1M1A - chains J and E of the 10 polymer chains in the assembly; structure by X-ray diffraction, 2.65 A resolution.

# Chain J
Molecule: Palindromic 146 Base Pair DNA Fragment
Sequence (146 nucleotides; each row starts with the number of its first residue):
   147 ATCAATATCCACCTGCAGATTCTACCAAAAGTGTATTTGGAAACTGCTCC
   197 ATCAAAAGGCATGTTCAGCGGAATTCCGCTGAACATGCCTTTTGATGGAG
   247 CAGTTTCCAAATACACTTTTGGTAGAATCTGCAGGTGGATATTGAT
Residues lining bound ligands: gamma-amino-butanoic acid / beta-alanine / 3-amino-(dimethylpropylamine) / IMT / 4-amino-(1-methylpyrrole)-2-carboxylic acid: DT282, DG283, DG284, DA285, DT286, DA287, DT288

# Chain E
Molecule: Histone H3.3C
From: Xenopus laevis
Reference sequence: P02302 (H3C_XENLA); residues 601-735 here correspond to UniProt positions 2-136 (UniProt number = residue number - 599)
Chain sequence (135 residues; each row starts with the number of its first residue):
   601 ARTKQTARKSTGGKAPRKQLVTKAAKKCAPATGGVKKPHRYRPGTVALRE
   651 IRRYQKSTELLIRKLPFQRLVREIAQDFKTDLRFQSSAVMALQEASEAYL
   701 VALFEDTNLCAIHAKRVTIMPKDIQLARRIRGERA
Disordered / not traced: 601-637
Sequence notes: conflict Ser-686 (Arg87 in P02302)
Curated features (UniProtKB/Swiss-Prot):
  - modified residue: Arg-602 (Asymmetric dimethylarginine), Thr-603 (Phosphothreonine), Lys-604 (Allysine), Gln-605 (5-glutamyl dopamine), Thr-606 (Phosphothreonine), Lys-609 (N6-(2-hydroxyisobutyryl)lysine), Ser-610 (ADP-ribosylserine), Thr-611 (Phosphothreonine), Lys-614 (N6-(2-hydroxyisobutyryl)lysine), Arg-617 (Asymmetric dimethylarginine), Lys-618 (N6-(2-hydroxyisobutyryl)lysine), Lys-623 (N6-(2-hydroxyisobutyryl)lysine), Lys-627 (N6-(2-hydroxyisobutyryl)lysine), Lys-636 (N6-(2-hydroxyisobutyryl)lysine), Tyr-641 (Phosphotyrosine), Lys-656 (N6-(2-hydroxyisobutyryl)lysine), Ser-657 (Phosphoserine), Lys-664 (N6-(2-hydroxyisobutyryl)lysine), Lys-679 (N6-(2-hydroxyisobutyryl)lysine), Thr-680 (Phosphothreonine) and 2 more in UniProt
Bound ions: Mn2+ near Asp-677 (its only coordinating residue here)

# How chain J and chain E interact
Contacting residue pairs (22; chain J residue first):
  DT194(J) / Arg-683(E)  hydrogen bond to the base
  DC195(J) / Arg-683(E)  hydrogen bond to the sugar
  DC195(J) / Phe-684(E)  sugar contact
  DC195(J) / Gln-685(E)  phosphate contact
  DC196(J) / Arg-672(E)  salt bridge to the phosphate
  DC196(J) / Arg-683(E)  phosphate contact
  DC196(J) / Phe-684(E)  hydrogen bond to the phosphate
  DG205(J) / Arg-663(E)  sugar contact
  DC206(J) / Arg-663(E)  salt bridge to the phosphate
  DT211(J) / Arg-640(E)  base contact
  DA213(J) / Pro-643(E)  phosphate contact
  DG214(J) / Arg-642(E)  salt bridge to the phosphate
  DG214(J) / Pro-643(E)  sugar contact
  DC215(J) / Thr-718(E)  phosphate contact
  DG216(J) / Arg-716(E)  phosphate contact
  DG216(J) / Val-717(E)  hydrogen bond to the phosphate
  DG216(J) / Thr-718(E)  hydrogen bond to the phosphate
  DG217(J) / Arg-716(E)  phosphate contact
  DG290(J) / His-639(E)  hydrogen bond to the sugar
  DG290(J) / Arg-640(E)  sugar contact
  DG290(J) / Arg-642(E)  salt bridge to the phosphate
  DG290(J) / Thr-645(E)  phosphate contact
Other interface residues (no listed pair), chain E (17 interface residues in all): Tyr-641, Ser-686, Lys-715, Met-720

# Summary
12 residues of chain J face 17 of chain E across their interface; the contacts include 6 hydrogen bonds and 4
salt bridges. Among the polar pairs are DT194(J)/Arg-683(E), DC195(J)/Arg-683(E) and DG290(J)/His-639(E).
Here chain J is Palindromic 146 Base Pair DNA Fragment and chain E is Histone H3.3C (Xenopus laevis). Entry
1M1A (Ligand binding alters the structure and dynamics of nucleosomal DNA) was determined by X-ray diffraction
together with 1M18 and 1M19 from the same study.
